Entry 4YM7 (X-ray diffraction, 5.50 A resolution (low resolution: residue-level contacts below are approximate; hydrogen-bond / salt-bridge calls are withheld)); this record covers chains AD and AG of the 15 polymer chains in the assembly.

== Chain AD ==
Protein: DNA-directed RNA polymerase I subunit RPA14
Organism: Saccharomyces cerevisiae
UniProtKB: P50106 (RPA14_YEAST); residues 1-137 here = UniProt positions 1-137
Amino-acid sequence (137 residues; row label = number of the first residue in the row):
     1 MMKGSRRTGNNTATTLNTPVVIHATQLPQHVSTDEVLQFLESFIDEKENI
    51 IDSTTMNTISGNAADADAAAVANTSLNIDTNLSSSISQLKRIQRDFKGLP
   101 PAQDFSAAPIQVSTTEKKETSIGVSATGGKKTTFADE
Disordered / not traced: 1-11, 49-79, 101-137

== Chain AG ==
Protein: DNA-directed RNA polymerase I subunit RPA43
Organism: Saccharomyces cerevisiae
UniProtKB: P46669 (RPA43_YEAST); residue numbers follow UniProt; this construct covers 1-326
Amino-acid sequence (326 residues; each row starts with the number of its first residue):
     1 MSQVKRANENRETARFIKKHKKQVTNPIDEKNGTSNCIVRVPIALYVSLA
    51 PMYLENPLQGVMKQHLNPLVMKYNNKVGGVVLGYEGLKILDADPLSKEDT
   101 SEKLIKITPDTPFGFTWCHVNLYVWQPQVGDVLEGYIFIQSASHIGLLIH
   151 DAFNASIKKNNIPVDWTFVHNDVEEDADVINTDENNGNNNNEDNKDSNGG
   201 SNSLGKFSFGNRSLGHWVDSNGEPIDGKLRFTVRNVHTTGRVVSVDGTLI
   251 SDADEEGNGYNSSRSQAESLPIVSNKKIVFDDEVSIENKESHKELDLPEV
   301 KEDNGSEIVYEENTSESNDGESSDSD
Disordered / not traced: 1-9, 175-214, 252-326

== Interface between chain AD and chain AG ==
Residue-residue contacts - 64 pairs, chain AD then chain AG:
  Thr15(AD) with Ser48(AG)
  Leu16(AD) with Ser48(AG); Gln64(AG); His65(AG)
  Asn17(AD) with Gln64(AG); His65(AG)
  Thr18(AD) with His65(AG)
  Pro19(AD) with Tyr46(AG); Val47(AG); His65(AG)
  Val20(AD) with Tyr46(AG)
  Val21(AD) with Tyr46(AG); Lys76(AG)
  Ile22(AD) with Ala44(AG); Leu45(AG); Tyr46(AG); Lys76(AG)
  His23(AD) with Ile43(AG); Ala44(AG); Lys76(AG)
  Ala24(AD) with Val41(AG); Pro42(AG); Ile43(AG)
  Thr25(AD) with Pro42(AG); Ile43(AG); His119(AG)
  Gln26(AD) with Pro42(AG)
  Pro28(AD) with Val24(AG); Val39(AG); Arg40(AG); Val41(AG)
  Gln29(AD) with Val39(AG); Arg40(AG)
  His30(AD) with Thr25(AG); Asn26(AG); Pro27(AG); Asn36(AG); Ile38(AG)
  Val31(AD) with Asn36(AG); Ile38(AG); Val39(AG)
  Thr33(AD) with Glu30(AG)
  Val36(AD) with Ile38(AG)
  Phe39(AD) with Gly83(AG); Tyr84(AG); Glu85(AG); Tyr123(AG)
  Phe43(AD) with Tyr84(AG)
  Glu46(AD) with Met62(AG); Tyr84(AG)
  Lys47(AD) with Asn67(AG); Tyr84(AG)
  Leu82(AD) with Asn67(AG)
  Ser85(AD) with Val70(AG)
  Gln88(AD) with Met71(AG)
  Leu89(AD) with Met71(AG); Leu82(AG)
  Arg91(AD) with Asp151(AG)
  Ile92(AD) with Met71(AG); His150(AG); Asp151(AG); Ala152(AG)
  Asp95(AD) with His150(AG)
  Phe96(AD) with His150(AG)
Also at the interface, not in a pair above, chain AD (34 interface residues in all): Leu27, Ser32, Glu35, Pro100
Also at the interface, not in a pair above, chain AG (35 interface residues in all): Cys37, Phe113

== Overview ==
The interface between chain AD and chain AG involves 34 residues on one side and 35 on the other.
Chain AD is DNA-directed RNA polymerase I subunit RPA14 and chain AG is DNA-directed RNA polymerase I subunit
RPA43, both from Saccharomyces cerevisiae; the structure, RNA polymerase I structure with an alternative dimer
hinge, was determined by X-ray diffraction.
